7L8X - chains C and E of the 8 polymer chains in the assembly; structure by electron microscopy, 3.00 A resolution.

== Chain C ==
Name: BG505 SOSIP.v5.2 N241/N289 - gp120
From: Human immunodeficiency virus 1
Chain sequence (503 residues; row label = number of the first residue in the row; note: 13 numbers in that range are skipped by the numbering (no residue carries them; nothing is unmodelled there); a row labelled like 185A-185J holds insertion residues (185A, then the next letters in order); numbers below 1 keep their minus sign (Met-1 is residue -1)):
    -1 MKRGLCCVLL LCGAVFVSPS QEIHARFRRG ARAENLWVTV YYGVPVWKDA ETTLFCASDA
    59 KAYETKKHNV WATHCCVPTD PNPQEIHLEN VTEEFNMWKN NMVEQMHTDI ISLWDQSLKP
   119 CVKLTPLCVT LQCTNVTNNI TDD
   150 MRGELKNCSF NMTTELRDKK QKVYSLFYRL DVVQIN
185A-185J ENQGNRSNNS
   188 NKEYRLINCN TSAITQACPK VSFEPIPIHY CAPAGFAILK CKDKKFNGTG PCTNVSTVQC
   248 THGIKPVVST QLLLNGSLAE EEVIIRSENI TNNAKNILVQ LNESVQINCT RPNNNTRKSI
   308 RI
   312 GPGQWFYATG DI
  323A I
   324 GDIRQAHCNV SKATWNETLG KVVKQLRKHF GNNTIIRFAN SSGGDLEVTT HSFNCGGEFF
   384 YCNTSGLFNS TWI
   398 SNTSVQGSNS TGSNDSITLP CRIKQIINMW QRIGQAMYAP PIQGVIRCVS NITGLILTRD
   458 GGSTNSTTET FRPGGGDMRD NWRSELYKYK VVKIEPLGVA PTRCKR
Unresolved in the structure: -1 to 32, 61-65, 185A-185J, 398-412
Cystine bridges: Cys54-Cys73, Cys119-Cys205, Cys126-Cys196, Cys131-Cys157, Cys218-Cys247, Cys228-Cys239, Cys296-Cys331, Cys378-Cys445, Cys385-Cys418
Covalent attachments: N-acetylglucosamine (NAG) linked to Asn88, Asn133, Asn156, Asn160, Asn197, Asn234, Asn241, Asn262, Asn276, Asn289, Asn295, Asn301, Asn332, Asn339, Asn355, Asn363, Asn386, Asn392, Asn448

== Chain E ==
Name: BG505 SOSIP.v5.2 N241/N289 - gp120
From: Human immunodeficiency virus 1
Chain sequence (503 residues; row label = number of the first residue in the row; note: 14 numbers in that range are skipped by the numbering (no residue carries them; nothing is unmodelled there); a row labelled like 185A-185K holds insertion residues (185A, then the next letters in order); numbers below 1 keep their minus sign (Met-1 is residue -1)):
    -1 MKRGLCCVLL LCGAVFVSPS QEIHARFRRG ARAENLWVTV YYGVPVWKDA ETTLFCASDA
    59 KAYETKKHNV WATHCCVPTD PNPQEIHLEN VTEEFNMWKN NMVEQMHTDI ISLWDQSLKP
   119 CVKLTPLCVT LQCTNVTNNI TDD
   150 MRGELKNCSF NMTTELRDKK QKVYSLFYRL DVVQIN
185A-185K ENQGNRSNNSN
   189 KEYRLINCNT SAITQACPKV SFEPIPIHYC APAGFAILKC KDKKFNGTGP CTNVSTVQCT
   249 HGIKPVVSTQ LLLNGSLAEE EVIIRSENIT NNAKNILVQL NESVQINCTR PNNNTRKSIR
   309 I
   312 GPGQWFYATG DI
  323A I
   324 GDIRQAHCNV SKATWNETLG KVVKQLRKHF GNNTIIRFAN SSGGDLEVTT HSFNCGGEFF
   384 YCNTSGLFNS TWI
   398 SNTSVQGSNS TGSNDSITLP CRIKQIINMW QRIGQAMYAP PIQGVIRCVS NITGLILTRD
   458 GGSTNSTTET FRPGGGDMRD NWRSELYKYK VVKIEPLGVA PTRCKR
Unresolved in the structure: -1 to 32, 61-65, 163-169, 185A-185K, 398-412, 458-461
Cystine bridges: Cys54-Cys73, Cys119-Cys205, Cys126-Cys196, Cys131-Cys157, Cys218-Cys247, Cys228-Cys239, Cys296-Cys331, Cys378-Cys445, Cys385-Cys418
Covalent attachments: N-acetylglucosamine (NAG) linked to Asn88, Asn133, Asn156, Asn160, Asn197, Asn234, Asn241, Asn262, Asn276, Asn289, Asn295, Asn301, Asn332, Asn339, Asn355, Asn363, Asn386, Asn392, Asn448

== Interface between chain C and chain E ==
Residue-residue contacts - 8 pairs, chain C then chain E:
  Thr123(C) with Pro313(E)
  Cys126(C) with Arg308(E); Pro313(E); Gly314(E)
  Arg192(C) with Arg308(E)
  Cys196(C) with Gly314(E); Trp316(E)
  Asn197(C) with Trp316(E)

== Overview ==
The interface between chain C and chain E involves 5 residues on one side and 4 on the other.
N-acetylglucosamine is covalently linked to Asn88(C), Asn133(C), Asn156(C), Asn160(C), Asn197(C) and Asn234(C)
and 13 more.
Chain C and chain E are both BG505 SOSIP.v5.2 N241/N289 - gp120 (Human immunodeficiency virus 1); the
structure, BG505 SOSIP.v5.2 N241/N289 in complex with the polyclonal Fab pAbC-4 from animal Rh.33311 (Wk26
time point), was determined by electron microscopy, deposited together with 7L7T, 7L7U, 7L85, 7L86, 7L87, 7L88
and 15 further entries.
